7RE1 - chains E and F of the 8 polymer chains in the assembly; structure by electron microscopy, 2.91 A resolution.

== Chain E (and F) ==
Protein: Helicase
Source organism: Severe acute respiratory syndrome coronavirus 2
Notes: EC 3.6.4.12, 3.6.4.13; chain F of this document is another copy of the same molecule, construct and numbering; everything in this record applies to it too
UniProt: P0DTD1 (R1AB_SARS2); residues 1-601 here correspond to UniProt positions 5325-5925 (UniProt number = residue number + 5324)
Amino-acid sequence (605 residues; row label = number of the first residue in the row; numbers below 1 keep their minus sign (Gly-3 is residue -3)):
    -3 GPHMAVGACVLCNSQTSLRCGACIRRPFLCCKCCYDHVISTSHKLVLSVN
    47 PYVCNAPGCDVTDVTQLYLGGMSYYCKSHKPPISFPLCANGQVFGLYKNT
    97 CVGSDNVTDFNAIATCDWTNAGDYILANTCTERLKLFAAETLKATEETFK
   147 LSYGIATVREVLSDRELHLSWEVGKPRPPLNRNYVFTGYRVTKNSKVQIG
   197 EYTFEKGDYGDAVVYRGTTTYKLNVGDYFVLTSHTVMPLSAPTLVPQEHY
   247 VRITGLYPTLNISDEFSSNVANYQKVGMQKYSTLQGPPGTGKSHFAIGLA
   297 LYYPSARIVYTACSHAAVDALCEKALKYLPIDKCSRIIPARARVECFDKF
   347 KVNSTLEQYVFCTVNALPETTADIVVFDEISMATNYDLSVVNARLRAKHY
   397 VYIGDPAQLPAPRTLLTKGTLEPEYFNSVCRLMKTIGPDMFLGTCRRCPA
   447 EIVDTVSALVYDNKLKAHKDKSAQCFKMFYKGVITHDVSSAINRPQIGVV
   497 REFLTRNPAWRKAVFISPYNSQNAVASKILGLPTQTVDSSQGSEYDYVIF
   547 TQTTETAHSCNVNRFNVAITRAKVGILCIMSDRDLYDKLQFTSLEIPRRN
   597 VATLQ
Unresolved in the structure: -3 to 0, 591-601
Sequence notes: expression tag (-3 to 0)
Swiss-Prot annotation at these positions:
  - binding site (Zn(2+)): Cys5, Cys8, Cys16, Cys19, Cys26, Cys29, His33, His39, Cys50, Cys55, Cys72, His75
  - binding site (a ribonucleoside 5'-triphosphate): Gly282 to Ser289
  - site: Gln601 (Cleavage)
Metal / ion sites: Zn2+ site 1: Cys5, Cys8, Cys26, Cys29; Zn2+ site 2: Cys16, Cys19, His33, His39; Zn2+ site 3: Cys50, Cys55, Cys72, His75; Mg2+: Ser289 (together with ADP)
Ligand contacts:
  - chapso (1N7): Val45, Asn46, Leu65, Met68, Tyr70, Phe81, Phe90, Leu92, Lys94
  - ADP (adenosine-5'-diphosphate): Glu261, Pro283, Pro284, Gly285, Thr286, Gly287, Lys288, Ser289, His290, Lys320, Arg442, Arg443, Gly538, Glu540, Lys569
  - aluminium fluoride (AF3): Pro284, Gly285, Lys288, Ser289, Glu375, Gln404, Arg443, Gln537, Gly538, Arg567

== How chain E and chain F interact ==
Residue-residue contacts (15; chain E residue first):
  Asp160(E) - Val247(F)
  Asp160(E) - Arg248(F)  hydrogen bond (backbone-side chain)
  Arg161(E) - Arg248(F)
  Tyr211(E) - Val247(F)
  Thr216(E) - Tyr246(F)
  Thr216(E) - Val247(F)
  Thr216(E) - Arg248(F)
  Thr216(E) - Thr250(F)
  Tyr217(E) - Glu244(F)  hydrogen bond
  Tyr217(E) - His245(F)
  Tyr217(E) - Tyr246(F)  hydrophobic
  Tyr217(E) - Val247(F)
  Lys218(E) - His245(F)  hydrogen bond (backbone-backbone)
  Lys218(E) - Tyr246(F)
  Lys218(E) - Val247(F)

== Overview ==
Chain E and chain F each contribute 6 residues to their interface, with 3 hydrogen bonds. Polar pairs include
Asp160(E)-Arg248(F), Tyr217(E)-Glu244(F) and Lys218(E)-His245(F). Chain E binds ADP, aluminium fluoride and
chapso.
Chain E and chain F are both Helicase (Severe acute respiratory syndrome coronavirus 2); the structure,
SARS-CoV-2 replication-transcription complex bound to nsp13 helicase - nsp13(2)-RTC (composite), was
determined by electron microscopy, deposited together with 7RDX, 7RDY, 7RDZ, 7RE0, 7RE2 and 7RE3.
